PDB entry 7XTD | electron microscopy, 3.90 A resolution | chains A and P of the 35 polymer chains in the assembly

# Chain A
Molecule: DNA-directed RNA polymerase subunit
Source organism: Komagataella phaffii
Notes: EC 2.7.7.6
UniProtKB: C4R4Y0 (C4R4Y0_KOMPG); residues 1-1743 here = UniProt positions 1-1743
Sequence (1743 residues; numbered 1 to 1743; the number before each row is that of its first residue):
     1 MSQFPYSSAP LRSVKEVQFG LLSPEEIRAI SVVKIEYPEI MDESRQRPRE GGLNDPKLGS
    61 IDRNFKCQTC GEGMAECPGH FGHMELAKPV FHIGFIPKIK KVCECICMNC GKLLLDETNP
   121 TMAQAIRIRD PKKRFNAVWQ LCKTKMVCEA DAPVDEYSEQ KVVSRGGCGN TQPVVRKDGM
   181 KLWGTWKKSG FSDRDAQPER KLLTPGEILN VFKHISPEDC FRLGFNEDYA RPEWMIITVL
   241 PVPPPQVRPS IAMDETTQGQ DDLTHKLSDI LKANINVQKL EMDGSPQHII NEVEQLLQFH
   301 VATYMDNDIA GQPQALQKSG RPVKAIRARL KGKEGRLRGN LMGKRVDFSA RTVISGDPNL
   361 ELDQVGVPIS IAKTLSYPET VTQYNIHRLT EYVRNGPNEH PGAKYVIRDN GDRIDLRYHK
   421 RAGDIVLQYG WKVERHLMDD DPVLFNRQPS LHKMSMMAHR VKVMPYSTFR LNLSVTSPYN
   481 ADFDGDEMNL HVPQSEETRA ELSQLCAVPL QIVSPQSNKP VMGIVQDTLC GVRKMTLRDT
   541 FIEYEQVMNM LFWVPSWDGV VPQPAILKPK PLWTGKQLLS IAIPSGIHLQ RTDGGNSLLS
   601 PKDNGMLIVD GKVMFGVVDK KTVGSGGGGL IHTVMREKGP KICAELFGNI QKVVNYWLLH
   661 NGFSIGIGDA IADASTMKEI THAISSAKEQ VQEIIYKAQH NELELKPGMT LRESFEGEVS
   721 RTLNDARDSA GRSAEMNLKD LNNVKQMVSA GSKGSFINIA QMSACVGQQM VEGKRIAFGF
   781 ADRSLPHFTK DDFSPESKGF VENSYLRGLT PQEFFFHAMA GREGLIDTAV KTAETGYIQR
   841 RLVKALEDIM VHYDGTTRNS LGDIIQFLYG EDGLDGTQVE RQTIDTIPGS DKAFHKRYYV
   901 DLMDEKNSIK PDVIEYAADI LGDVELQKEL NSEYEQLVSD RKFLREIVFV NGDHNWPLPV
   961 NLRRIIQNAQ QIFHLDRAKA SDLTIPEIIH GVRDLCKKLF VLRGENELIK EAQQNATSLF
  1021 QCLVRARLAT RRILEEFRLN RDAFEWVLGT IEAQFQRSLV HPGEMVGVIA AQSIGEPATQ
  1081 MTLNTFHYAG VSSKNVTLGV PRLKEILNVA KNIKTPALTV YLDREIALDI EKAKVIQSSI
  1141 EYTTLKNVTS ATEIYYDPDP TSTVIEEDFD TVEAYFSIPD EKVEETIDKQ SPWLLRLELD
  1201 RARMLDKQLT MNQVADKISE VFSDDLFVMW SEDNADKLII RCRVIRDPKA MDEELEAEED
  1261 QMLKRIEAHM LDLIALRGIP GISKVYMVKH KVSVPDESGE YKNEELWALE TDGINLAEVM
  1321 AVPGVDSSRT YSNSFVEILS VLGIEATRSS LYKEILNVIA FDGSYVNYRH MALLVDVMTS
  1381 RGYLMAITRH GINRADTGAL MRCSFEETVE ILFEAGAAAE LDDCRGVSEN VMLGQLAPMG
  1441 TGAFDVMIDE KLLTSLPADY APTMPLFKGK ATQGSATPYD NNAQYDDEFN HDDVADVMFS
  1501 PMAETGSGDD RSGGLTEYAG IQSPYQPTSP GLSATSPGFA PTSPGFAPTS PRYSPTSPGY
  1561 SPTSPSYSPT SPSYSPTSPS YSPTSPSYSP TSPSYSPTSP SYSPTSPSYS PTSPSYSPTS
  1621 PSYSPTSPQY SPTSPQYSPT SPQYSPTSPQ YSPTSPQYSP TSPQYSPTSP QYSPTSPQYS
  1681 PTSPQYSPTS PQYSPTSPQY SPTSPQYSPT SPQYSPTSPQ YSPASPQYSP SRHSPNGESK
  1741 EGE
Unresolved in the structure: 1, 154-162, 190-193, 1082-1094, 1178-1189, 1246-1257, 1456-1743
Bound ions: Zn2+ site 1: Cys67, Cys70, Cys77, His80; Zn2+ site 2: Cys107, Cys110, Cys148, Cys168; Mg2+: Asp482, Asp484 (shared with U10(P), U11(P) of chain P)

# Chain P
Molecule: 19-nt RNA strand
Sequence (19 nucleotides; row label = number of the first residue in the row; numbers below 1 keep their minus sign (U-7 is residue -7)):
    -7 UGUAAUCCCC UUGGCGGUU
Bound ions: Mg2+: U10, U11 (shared with Asp482(A), Asp484(A) of chain A)

# How chain A and chain P interact
Contacting residue pairs (16; chain A residue first):
  Arg63(A) - C-1(P)  hydrogen bond to the phosphate
  Arg63(A) - C0(P)  salt bridge to the phosphate
  Ile251(A) - C1(P)  sugar contact
  Ile251(A) - C2(P)  sugar contact
  Ala252(A) - C1(P)  sugar contact
  Met253(A) - C1(P)  base contact
  Arg417(A) - U-2(P)  hydrogen bond to the base
  Tyr418(A) - A-3(P)  base contact
  Tyr418(A) - U-2(P)  hydrogen bond to the base
  Arg447(A) - U10(P)  hydrogen bond to the sugar
  Arg447(A) - U11(P)  sugar contact
  Asn480(A) - U11(P)  sugar contact
  Asp482(A) - U11(P)  phosphate contact
  Asp484(A) - U11(P)  phosphate contact
  Asp486(A) - U10(P)  hydrogen bond to the sugar
  Asp486(A) - U11(P)  phosphate contact
Other interface residues (no listed pair), chain A (15 interface residues in all): Glu255, Arg321, Pro449, Gly485
Other interface residues (no listed pair), chain P (9 interface residues in all): U4

# In short
15 residues of chain A and 9 residues of chain P are in contact, with 5 hydrogen bonds and 1 salt bridge.
Among the polar pairs are Arg417(A)-U-2(P), Tyr418(A)-U-2(P) and Arg447(A)-U10(P). Cys67(A), Cys70(A),
Cys77(A) and His80(A) form the Zn2+ site 1.
Chain A is DNA-directed RNA polymerase subunit (Komagataella phaffii) and chain P is a 19-nt RNA strand; the
structure, RNA polymerase II elongation complex transcribing a nucleosome (EC58oct), was determined by
electron microscopy (same publication as 7XN7, 7XSE, 7XSX, 7XSZ, 7XT7 and 7XTI).
